3D17 - chains B and D of the 4 polymer chains in the assembly; structure by X-ray diffraction, 2.80 A resolution.

# Chain B (and D)
Molecule: Hemoglobin subunit beta
From: Homo sapiens
Notes: chain D of this document is another copy of the same molecule, construct and numbering; everything in this record applies to it too
UniProt: P68871 (HBB_HUMAN); residues 1-146 here correspond to UniProt positions 2-147 (UniProt number = residue number + 1)
Amino-acid sequence (146 residues; each row starts with the number of its first residue):
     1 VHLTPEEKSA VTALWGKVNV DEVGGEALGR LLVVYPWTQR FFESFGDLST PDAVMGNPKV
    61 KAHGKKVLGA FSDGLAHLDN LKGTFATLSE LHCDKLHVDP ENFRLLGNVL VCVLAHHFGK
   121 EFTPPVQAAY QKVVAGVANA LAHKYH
Bound ions: heme Fe: His92 (together with carbon monoxide)
Ligand contacts:
  - carbon monoxide (CMO): Leu28, Phe42, Val67, His92
  - heme (HEM): Leu31, Thr38, Phe41, Phe42, Phe45, His63, Lys66, Val67, Ala70, Phe71, Phe85, Leu88, Leu91, His92, Leu96, Val98, Asn102, Phe103, Leu106, Val137, Leu141
UniProt features mapped onto this chain:
  - binding site ((2R)-2,3-bisphosphoglycerate): Val1, His2, Lys82, His143
  - binding site (heme b): His63, His92
  - site: Glu7, Lys8 (Microbial infection: Cleavage), Gly25, Glu26 (Microbial infection: Cleavage), Gly29, Arg30 (Microbial infection: Cleavage), Tyr35, Pro36 (Microbial infection: Cleavage), Trp37, Thr38 (Microbial infection: Cleavage), Phe45, Gly46 (Microbial infection: Cleavage), Asp52, Ala53 (Microbial infection: Cleavage), Gly56, Asn57 (Microbial infection: Cleavage), Lys59 (Not glycated), Phe71, Ser72 (Microbial infection: Cleavage), Gly74, Leu75 (Microbial infection: Cleavage), Lys82 (Not glycated), Thr84, Phe85 (Microbial infection: Cleavage), His92, Cys93 (Microbial infection: Cleavage), Lys95 (Not glycated), Arg104, Leu105 (Microbial infection: Cleavage), Leu110, Val111 (Microbial infection: Cleavage), Gly119, Lys120 (Microbial infection: Cleavage), Phe122, Thr123 (Microbial infection: Cleavage), Ala128, Ala129 (Microbial infection: Cleavage) and 2 more in UniProt
  - modified residue: Val1 (N-acetylvaline), Ser9 (Phosphoserine), Thr12 (Phosphothreonine), Ser44 (Phosphoserine), Thr50 (Phosphothreonine), Lys59 (N6-acetyllysine), Lys82 (N6-acetyllysine), Thr87 (Phosphothreonine), Cys93 (S-nitrosocysteine), Lys144 (N6-acetyllysine)
  - glycosylation: Val1 (N-linked (Glc) (glycation) valine), Lys8 (N-linked (Glc) (glycation) lysine), Lys17 (N-linked (Glc) (glycation) lysine), Lys66 (N-linked (Glc) (glycation) lysine), Lys120 (N-linked (Glc) (glycation) lysine), Lys144 (N-linked (Glc) (glycation) lysine)

# How chain B and chain D interact
Residue-residue contacts (9):
  Val1(B) with His146(D)
  His2(B) with His146(D), hydrogen bond (side chain-backbone)
  Arg104(B) with Arg104(D)
  Lys132(B) with His146(D)
  Asn139(B) with Asn139(D), hydrogen bond; His146(D)
  His146(B) with His2(D), hydrogen bond (backbone-side chain); Ala135(D); Asn139(D), hydrogen bond
Other interface residues (no listed pair), chain B (9 interface residues in all): Ala135, Gly136, Tyr145
Other interface residues (no listed pair), chain D (9 interface residues in all): Lys132, Gly136, His143, Lys144

# Summary
The chain B/chain D interface involves 9 residues from each chain, with 4 hydrogen bonds. Among the polar
pairs are His2(B)-His146(D), Asn139(B)-Asn139(D) and His146(B)-Asn139(D). Bound to chain B: heme and carbon
monoxide.
Both chains are Hemoglobin subunit beta (Homo sapiens). Entry 3D17 (A triply ligated crystal structure of
relaxed state human hemoglobin) was determined by X-ray diffraction.
